6NCM - chains C and B of the 4 polymer chains in the assembly; structure by X-ray diffraction, 2.70 A resolution.

[Chain C]
Molecule: 16-nt DNA strand
Sequence (16 nucleotides; numbered 1 to 16; the number before each row is that of its first residue):
     1 ATAGCGTCTTAGCATG

[Chain B]
Protein: Forkhead box protein N3
Organism: Homo sapiens
UniProtKB: O00409 (FOXN3_HUMAN); numbering as in UniProt (aligned over 112-210)
Amino-acid sequence (100 residues; each row starts with the number of its first residue):
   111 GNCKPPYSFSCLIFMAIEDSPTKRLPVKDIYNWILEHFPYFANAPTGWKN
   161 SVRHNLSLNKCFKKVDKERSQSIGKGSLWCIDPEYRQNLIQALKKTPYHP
Disordered / not traced: 111, 177-185, 208-210
Sequence notes: expression tag (111)
Bound ions: Mg2+: Leu-166, Ser-167, Asn-169, Phe-172
What the authors report for this chain:
  - binding site for the 16-nt DNA strand (chain C): Arg-163, His-164
  - binding site for the 16-nt DNA strand: Asn-160, His-164, His-209
  - specificity-determining residues: Leu-199 to Lys-204

[Interface between chain C and chain B]
Residue-residue contacts - 6 pairs, chain C then chain B:
  DA1(C) / His-164(B)  base contact
  DT2(C) / His-164(B)  hydrogen bond to the base
  DT2(C) / Leu-168(B)  base contact
  DA3(C) / His-164(B)  base contact
  DT9(C) / Lys-205(B)  phosphate contact
  DT9(C) / Pro-207(B)  phosphate contact
Interface residues without a listed pair, chain C (5 interface residues in all): DC8

[Summary]
The interface between chain C and chain B involves 5 residues on one side and 4 on the other; the contacts
include 1 hydrogen bond. The hydrogen-bonded pair is DT2(C)/His-164(B). The paper reports a binding site for
the 16-nt DNA strand at Asn-160(B), His-164(B) and His-209(B); a binding site for the 16-nt DNA strand (chain
C) at Arg-163(B) and His-164(B).
Here chain C is a 16-nt DNA strand and chain B is Forkhead box protein N3 (Homo sapiens). Entry 6NCM (Crystal
structure of the human FOXN3 DNA binding domain in complex with a forkhead-like (FHL) DNA ...) was determined
by X-ray diffraction (same publication as 6NCE).
